Entry 2GVM (X-ray diffraction, 2.30 A resolution); this record covers chains B and D of the 4 polymer chains in the assembly.

# Chain B (and D)
Name: Hydrophobin-1
From: Hypocrea jecorina
Notes: chain D of this document is another copy of the same molecule, construct and numbering; everything in this record applies to it too
Reference sequence: P52754 (HYP1_TRIRE); residues 1-75 here correspond to UniProt positions 23-97 (UniProt number = residue number + 22)
Chain sequence (75 residues; each row starts with the number of its first residue):
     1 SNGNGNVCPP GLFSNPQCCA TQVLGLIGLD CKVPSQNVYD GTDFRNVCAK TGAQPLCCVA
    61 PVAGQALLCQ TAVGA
Unresolved in the structure: 1-5
Disulfides: Cys8-Cys57, Cys18-Cys48, Cys19-Cys31, Cys58-Cys69
Ion coordination: Zn2+: Asp40, Asp43 (shared with 1 residue of chain C)
From the paper describing this entry:
  - Zn2+ coordination: Asp40, Asp43

# Chain B / chain D interface
Contacting residue pairs (8):
  Gln22(B) - Gln65(D)  hydrogen bond
  Gly25(B) - Gln65(D)
  Leu26(B) - Ala66(D)  hydrophobic
  Gln70(B) - Gly64(D)
  Gln70(B) - Gln65(D)  hydrogen bond (side chain-backbone)
  Gln70(B) - Ala66(D)  hydrogen bond (side chain-backbone)
  Thr71(B) - Gln65(D)  hydrogen bond (backbone-side chain)
  Val73(B) - Val62(D)  hydrophobic
Also at the interface, not in a pair above, chain B (7 interface residues in all): Cys69
Also at the interface, not in a pair above, chain D (5 interface residues in all): Leu29

# Summary
The interface between chain B and chain D involves 7 residues on one side and 5 on the other, with 4 hydrogen
bonds. Polar contacts include Gln22(B)-Gln65(D), Gln70(B)-Gln65(D) and Gln70(B)-Ala66(D). Asp40(B) and
Asp43(B) coordinate Zn2+. The paper reports Zn2+ coordination by Asp40(B) and Asp43(B).
Chain B and chain D are both Hydrophobin-1 (Hypocrea jecorina); the structure, Crystal structure of
hydrophobin HFBI with detergent, was determined by X-ray diffraction (same publication as 2FZ6).
